6WDX - chain A; structure by X-ray diffraction, 2.65 A resolution.

# Chain A
Protein: Polyamine deacetylase HDAC10
Source organism: Danio rerio
Notes: EC 3.5.1.48, 3.5.1.62
UniProtKB: F1QCV2 (HDA10_DANRE); residues 2-675 here = UniProt positions 2-675
Amino-acid sequence (676 residues; row label = number of the first residue in the row):
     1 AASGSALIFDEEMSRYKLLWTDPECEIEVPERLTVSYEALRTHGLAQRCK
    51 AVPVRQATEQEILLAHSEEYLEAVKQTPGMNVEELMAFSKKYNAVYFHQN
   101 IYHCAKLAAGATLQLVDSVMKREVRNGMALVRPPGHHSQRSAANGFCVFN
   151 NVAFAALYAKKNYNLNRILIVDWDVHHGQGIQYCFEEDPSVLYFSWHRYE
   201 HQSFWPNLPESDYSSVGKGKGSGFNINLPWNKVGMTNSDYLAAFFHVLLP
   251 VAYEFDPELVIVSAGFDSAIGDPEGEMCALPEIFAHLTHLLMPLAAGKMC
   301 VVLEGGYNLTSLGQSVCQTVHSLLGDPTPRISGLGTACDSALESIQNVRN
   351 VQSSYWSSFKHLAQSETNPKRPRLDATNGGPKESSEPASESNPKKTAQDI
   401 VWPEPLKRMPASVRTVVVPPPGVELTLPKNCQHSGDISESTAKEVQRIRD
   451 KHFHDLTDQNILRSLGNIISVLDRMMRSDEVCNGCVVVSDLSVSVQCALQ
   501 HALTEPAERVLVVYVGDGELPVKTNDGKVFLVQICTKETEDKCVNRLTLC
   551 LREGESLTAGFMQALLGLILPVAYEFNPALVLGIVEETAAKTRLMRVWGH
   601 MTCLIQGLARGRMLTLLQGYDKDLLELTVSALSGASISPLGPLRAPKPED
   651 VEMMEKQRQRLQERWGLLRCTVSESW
Not modelled in the structure: 365-399, 435-436, 457-458, 553, 590-592, 642-643
Construct notes: expression tag (1, 676); conflict Glu24 (Ala in F1QCV2), Ala94 (Asp in F1QCV2), Phe154 (Ile in F1QCV2), Thr548 (Ser in F1QCV2), Glu586 (Gly in F1QCV2), Arg593 (Gly in F1QCV2), Arg596 (Thr in F1QCV2), Met613 (Thr in F1QCV2), Pro646 (Leu in F1QCV2)
Curated features (UniProtKB/Swiss-Prot):
  - motif: Pro23, Cys25, Glu26 (Substrate specificity)
  - active site: His137 (Proton donor/acceptor)
  - binding site (substrate): Asp22, Tyr307
  - binding site (Zn(2+)): Asp174, His176, Asp267
  - site: Glu274 (Substrate specificity)
  - mutagenesis: Asn93 (N93A: No effect on steady-state kinetic parameters), Glu274 (E274L: Affects substrate specificity, diminishing N(8)-acetyl-spermidine deacetylase activity by 20-fold and enhancing acetyl-lysine deacetylase activity by about 100-fold)
Disulfides: Cys543 forms a disulfide with the same residue of a neighbouring copy of this chain
Ion coordination: K+ site 1: Asp172, Asp174, His176, Ser195, Trp196; Zn2+: Asp174, His176, Asp267 (together with TWS); K+ site 2: Phe185, Asp188, Val191, Phe224
Small-molecule neighbours: TWS (N-hydroxy-4-{[3-(2-hydroxyethyl)-1H-indol-1-yl]methyl}benzamide): Pro23, Glu24, Ile27, Ala94, His136, His137, Gly145, Phe146, Asp174, His176, Phe204, Trp205, Asp267, Glu274, Gly305, Tyr307
Reported in the primary citation:
  - binding site for TWS: Phe146, Trp205, Glu274
  - Zn2+ coordination: His176

# Overview
Ligands of chain A: compound TWS. Asp172, Asp174, His176, Ser195 and Trp196 coordinate K+ site 1. Curated
annotation (UniProt) lists active-site residue His137, substrate-binding residues Asp22 and Tyr307, 3
Zn2+-binding residues and 2 mutagenesis sites. From the paper: a binding site for TWS at Phe146, Trp205 and
Glu274; Zn2+ coordination by His176.
Chain A is Polyamine deacetylase HDAC10 (Danio rerio); the structure, Crystal Structure of Danio rerio Histone
Deacetylase 10 in Complex with Hydroxyethylindole Phenylhydroxamate Inhibitor, was determined by X-ray
diffraction together with 6WBQ, 6WDV, 6WDW and 6WDY from the same study.
